PDB entry 8F29 | electron microscopy, 4.00 A resolution | chains B and E of the 27 polymer chains in the assembly

[Chain B]
Molecule: ATP synthase subunit alpha, mitochondrial
From: Saccharomyces cerevisiae
UniProtKB: P07251 (ATPA_YEAST); residues 4-510 here correspond to UniProt positions 39-545 (UniProt number = residue number + 35)
Amino-acid sequence (507 residues; each row starts with the number of its first residue):
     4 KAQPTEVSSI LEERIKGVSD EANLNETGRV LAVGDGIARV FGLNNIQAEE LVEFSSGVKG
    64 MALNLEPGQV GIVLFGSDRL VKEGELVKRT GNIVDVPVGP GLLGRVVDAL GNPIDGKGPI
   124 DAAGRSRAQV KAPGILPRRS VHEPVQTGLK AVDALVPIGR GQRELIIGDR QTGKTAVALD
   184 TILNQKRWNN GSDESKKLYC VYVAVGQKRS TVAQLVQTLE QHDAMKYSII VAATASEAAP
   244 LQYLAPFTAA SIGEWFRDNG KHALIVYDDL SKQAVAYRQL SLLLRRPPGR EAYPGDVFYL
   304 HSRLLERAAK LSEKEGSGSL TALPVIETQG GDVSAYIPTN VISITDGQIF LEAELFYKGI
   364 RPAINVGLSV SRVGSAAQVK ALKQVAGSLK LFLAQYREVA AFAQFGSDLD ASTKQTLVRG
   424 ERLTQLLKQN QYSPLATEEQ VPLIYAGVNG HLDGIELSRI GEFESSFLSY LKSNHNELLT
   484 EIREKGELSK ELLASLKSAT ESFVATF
Not modelled in the structure: 510
Ion coordination: Mg2+: Thr178 (together with ADP)
Ligand contacts:
  - ADP (adenosine-5'-diphosphate), molecule 1: Asp172, Arg173, Gln174, Thr175, Gly176, Lys177, Thr178, Ala179, Gln210, Phe359, Arg364, Gln432, Asn433, Gln434
  - ADP, molecule 2: Ser374, Arg375, Leu394
UniProt features mapped onto this chain:
  - binding site (ATP): Gly171 to Thr178
  - site: Ser372 (Required for activity)
  - modified residue (Phosphoserine): Ser22, Ser143

[Chain E]
Molecule: ATP synthase subunit beta, mitochondrial
From: Saccharomyces cerevisiae
Notes: EC 7.1.2.2
UniProtKB: P00830 (ATPB_YEAST); residues 6-478 here correspond to UniProt positions 39-511 (UniProt number = residue number + 33)
Amino-acid sequence (473 residues; row label = number of the first residue in the row):
     6 STPITGKVTA VIGAIVDVHF EQSELPAILN ALEIKTPQGK LVLEVAQHLG ENTVRTIAMD
    66 GTEGLVRGEK VLDTGGPISV PVGRETLGRI INVIGEPIDE RGPIKSKLRK PIHADPPSFA
   126 EQSTSAEILE TGIKVVDLLA PYARGGKIGL FGGAGVGKTV FIQELINNIA KAHGGFSVFT
   186 GVGERTREGN DLYREMKETG VINLEGESKV ALVFGQMNEP PGARARVALT GLTIAEYFRD
   246 EEGQDVLLFI DNIFRFTQAG SEVSALLGRI PSAVGYQPTL ATDMGLLQER ITTTKKGSVT
   306 SVQAVYVPAD DLTDPAPATT FAHLDATTVL SRGISELGIY PAVDPLDSKS RLLDAAVVGQ
   366 EHYDVASKVQ ETLQTYKSLQ DIIAILGMDE LSEQDKLTVE RARKIQRFLS QPFAVAEVFT
   426 GIPGKLVRLK DTVASFKAVL EGKYDNIPEH AFYMVGGIED VVAKAEKLAA EAN
UniProt features mapped onto this chain:
  - binding site (ATP): Gly157 to Thr164
  - modified residue: Thr79 (Phosphothreonine), Thr204 (Phosphothreonine), Ser340 (Phosphoserine)

[How chain B and chain E interact]
Residue-residue contacts - 57 pairs, chain B then chain E:
  Leu34(B) - Leu54(E)
  Leu34(B) - Gly55(E)
  Ala35(B) - His53(E)
  Ala35(B) - Leu54(E)
  Val36(B) - His53(E)  hydrogen bond (backbone-backbone)
  Asp38(B) - Gln52(E)  hydrogen bond
  Asp38(B) - Arg274(E)  salt bridge
  Asp81(B) - Ile33(E)
  Arg82(B) - Ala32(E)
  Arg82(B) - Ile33(E)
  Arg82(B) - Leu34(E)
  Arg82(B) - His118(E)  hydrogen bond (side chain-backbone)
  Lys85(B) - Leu30(E)  hydrogen bond (side chain-backbone)
  Lys85(B) - Pro31(E)
  Lys85(B) - Ala32(E)
  Glu86(B) - Leu30(E)
  Glu86(B) - His53(E)  salt bridge
  Ile117(B) - Phe124(E)
  Ile117(B) - Ala125(E)
  Asp118(B) - Ala125(E)
  Gly119(B) - Ala125(E)
  Arg173(B) - Pro320(E)  hydrogen bond (side chain-backbone)
  Arg173(B) - Ala323(E)  hydrogen bond (side chain-backbone)
  Arg173(B) - Thr324(E)  hydrogen bond (side chain-backbone)
  Arg173(B) - Ala327(E)
  Arg173(B) - His328(E)  hydrogen bond
  Gln174(B) - Thr324(E)
  Gln174(B) - Ala327(E)
  Lys211(B) - Gln293(E)
  Lys211(B) - Ala327(E)  hydrogen bond (side chain-backbone)
  Lys211(B) - His328(E)  hydrogen bond
  Arg212(B) - Pro122(E)  hydrogen bond (side chain-backbone)
  Arg212(B) - Ser123(E)  hydrogen bond (side chain-backbone)
  Arg212(B) - Phe124(E)
  Arg212(B) - Gln127(E)
  Arg212(B) - Glu294(E)  salt bridge
  Ser213(B) - Gln293(E)
  Val215(B) - Phe124(E)  hydrophobic
  Gln217(B) - Thr129(E)
  Gln220(B) - Thr129(E)  hydrogen bond
  Ala238(B) - Ala286(E)
  Ala238(B) - Thr287(E)
  Ala238(B) - Gly290(E)
  Ser239(B) - Gly290(E)
  Ser239(B) - Leu291(E)
  Ser239(B) - Glu294(E)
  Val278(B) - Pro283(E)  hydrophobic
  Arg281(B) - Ile275(E)
  Arg281(B) - Pro276(E)
  Arg281(B) - Ser277(E)
  Arg281(B) - Pro283(E)
  Gln282(B) - Arg274(E)
  Gln282(B) - Thr284(E)  hydrogen bond
  Leu285(B) - Ile275(E)
  Leu286(B) - Gln52(E)
  Ala295(B) - Pro276(E)
  Gln332(B) - Tyr281(E)
Interface residues without a listed pair, chain B (33 interface residues in all): Gly37, Arg42, Ala216, Lys275, Glu294
Interface residues without a listed pair, chain E (42 interface residues in all): Ala51, Ala119, Asp120, Ala278, Arg295, Ala321, Phe326, Arg356

[Summary]
33 residues of chain B face 42 of chain E across their interface, with 14 hydrogen bonds and 3 salt bridges.
Polar pairs include Asp38(B)-Arg274(E), Glu86(B)-His53(E) and Arg212(B)-Glu294(E). Ligands of chain B: ADP.
Chain B is ATP synthase subunit alpha, mitochondrial and chain E is ATP synthase subunit beta, mitochondrial,
both from Saccharomyces cerevisiae; the structure, Yeast ATP synthase in conformation-1 at pH 6, was
determined by electron microscopy, deposited together with 8F39, 8FKJ and 8FL8.
